Entry 7EN1 (electron microscopy, 3.47 A resolution); this record covers chains A and B.

# Chain A (and B)
Name: Dihydroaeruginoic acid synthetase
Organism: Pseudomonas aeruginosa PAO1
Notes: chain B of this document is another copy of the same molecule, construct and numbering; everything in this record applies to it too
UniProtKB: G3XCV2 (G3XCV2_PSEAE); residue numbers follow UniProt; this construct covers 1-1438
Sequence (1455 residues; numbered 1 to 1455; the number before each row is that of its first residue):
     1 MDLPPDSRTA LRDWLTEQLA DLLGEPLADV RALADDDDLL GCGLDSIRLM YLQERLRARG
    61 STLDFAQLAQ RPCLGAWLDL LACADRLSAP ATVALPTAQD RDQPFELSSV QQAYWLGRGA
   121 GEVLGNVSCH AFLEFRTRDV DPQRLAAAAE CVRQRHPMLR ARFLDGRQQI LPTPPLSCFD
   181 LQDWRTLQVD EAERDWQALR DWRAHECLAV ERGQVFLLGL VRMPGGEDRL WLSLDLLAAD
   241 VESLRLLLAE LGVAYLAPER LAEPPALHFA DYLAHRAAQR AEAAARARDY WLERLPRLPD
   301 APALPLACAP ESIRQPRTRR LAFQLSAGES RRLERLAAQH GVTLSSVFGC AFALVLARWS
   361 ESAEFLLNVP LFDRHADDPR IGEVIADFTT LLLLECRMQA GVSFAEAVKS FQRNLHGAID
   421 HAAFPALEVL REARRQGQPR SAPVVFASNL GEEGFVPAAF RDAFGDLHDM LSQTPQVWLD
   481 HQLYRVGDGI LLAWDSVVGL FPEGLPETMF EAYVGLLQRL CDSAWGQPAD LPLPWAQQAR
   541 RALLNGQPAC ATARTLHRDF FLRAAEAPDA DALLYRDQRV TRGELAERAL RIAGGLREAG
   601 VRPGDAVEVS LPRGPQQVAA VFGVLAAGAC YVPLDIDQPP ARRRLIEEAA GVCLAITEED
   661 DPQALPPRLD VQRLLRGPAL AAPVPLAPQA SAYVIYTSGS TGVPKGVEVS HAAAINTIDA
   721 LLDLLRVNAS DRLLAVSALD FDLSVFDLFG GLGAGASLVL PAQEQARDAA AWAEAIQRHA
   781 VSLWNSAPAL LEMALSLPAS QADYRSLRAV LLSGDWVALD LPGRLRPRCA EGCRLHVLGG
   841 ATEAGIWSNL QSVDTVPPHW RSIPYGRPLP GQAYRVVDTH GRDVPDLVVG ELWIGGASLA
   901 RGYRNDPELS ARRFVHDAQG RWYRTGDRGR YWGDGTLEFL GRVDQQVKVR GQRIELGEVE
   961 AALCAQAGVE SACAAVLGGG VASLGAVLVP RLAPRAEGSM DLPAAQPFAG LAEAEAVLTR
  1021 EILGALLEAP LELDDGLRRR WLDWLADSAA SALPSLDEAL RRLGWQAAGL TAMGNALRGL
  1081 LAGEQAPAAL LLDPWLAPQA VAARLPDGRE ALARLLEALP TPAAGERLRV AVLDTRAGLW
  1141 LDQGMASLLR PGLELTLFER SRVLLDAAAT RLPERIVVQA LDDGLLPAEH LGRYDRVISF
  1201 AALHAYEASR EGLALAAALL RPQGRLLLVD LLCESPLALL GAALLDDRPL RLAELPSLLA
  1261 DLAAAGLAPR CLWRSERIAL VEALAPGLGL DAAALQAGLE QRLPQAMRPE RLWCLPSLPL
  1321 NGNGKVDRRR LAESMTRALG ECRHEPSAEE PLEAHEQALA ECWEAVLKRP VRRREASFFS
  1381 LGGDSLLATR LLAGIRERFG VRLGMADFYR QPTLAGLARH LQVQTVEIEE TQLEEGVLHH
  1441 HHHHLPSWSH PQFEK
Disordered / not traced: 1-98, 1341-1347, 1426-1455 (chain B: 1-6, 1341-1455)
Construct notes: expression tag (1439-1455)
Covalent attachments: 4'-phosphopantetheine (PNS) linked to S1385
Small-molecule neighbours:
  - adenosine monophosphate / cysteine: F741, D742, S813, G814, D815, W816, V837, L838, G839, G840, A841, T842, E843, I846, Y865, D927, F939, R942, N1323, K1325
  - J9F / 4'-phosphopantetheine: V110, A113, Y114, L116, E122, C129, H130, A131, L236, V241, N368, P370, T389, L391, L427, L430, R431, R434, V445, A447, M470, S472, T474, P475, Q476, V477, D480, Q482, Y484, D1384, L1386, Y1409
Swiss-Prot annotation at these positions:
  - modified residue (O-(pantetheine 4'-phosphoryl)serine): S46, S1385
Reported in the primary citation:
  - binding site for 4'-phosphopantetheine: N368
  - binding site for the ligand J9F: Y114, S472, T474, D480, Q482
  - contacts within the chain: S472-D480 (hydrogen bond)
  - conformationally variable residues (domain motion, side-chain flip): Y114, F372, S472, T474, D944
  - catalytic residues: N368, T474, D480, Q482
  - binding site for cysteine: F741, D742, L743, S813, G814, A841, T842, I846, W847, K1325
  - binding site for adenosine monophosphate: K1325
  - mutagenesis - Y114A, N368A, S472A, T474A, Q482A: decreased catalytic activity on heterocyclic product
  - mutagenesis - D480A: abolished catalytic activity (peptide formation activity)
  - mutagenesis - F372A: decreased catalytic activity
  - catalytic residues: H1204, E1234 (proposed by the authors, not directly observed)

# How chain A and chain B interact
Contacting residue pairs - 98 pairs, chain A then chain B:
  F323(A) - A687(B)  hydrophobic
  F323(A) - Q689(B)
  S326(A) - P603(B)
  S326(A) - G604(B)
  S326(A) - D605(B)
  A327(A) - R602(B)
  A327(A) - D605(B)
  E329(A) - R901(B)  salt bridge
  R332(A) - E708(B)  salt bridge
  R332(A) - R901(B)
  R332(A) - R904(B)
  R332(A) - N905(B)
  D488(A) - R602(B)  salt bridge
  E511(A) - Q689(B)
  V514(A) - Q689(B)
  Q518(A) - Q689(B)  hydrogen bond (side chain-backbone)
  Q518(A) - A690(B)
  Q518(A) - R901(B)  hydrogen bond
  R519(A) - H916(B)  hydrogen bond
  D522(A) - E708(B)
  D522(A) - R901(B)  salt bridge
  D522(A) - Y903(B)
  D522(A) - P907(B)
  D522(A) - S910(B)  hydrogen bond (backbone-side chain)
  S523(A) - P907(B)
  S523(A) - S910(B)
  S523(A) - A911(B)  hydrogen bond (side chain-backbone)
  A524(A) - P907(B)  hydrogen bond (backbone-backbone)
  A524(A) - E908(B)
  Q527(A) - H916(B)
  P528(A) - H916(B)
  P532(A) - G920(B)
  P532(A) - R921(B)
  W535(A) - N545(B)
  W535(A) - G871(B)  hydrogen bond (side chain-backbone)
  W535(A) - A873(B)  hydrophobic
  W535(A) - G896(B)
  W535(A) - A897(B)
  W535(A) - Q919(B)
  W535(A) - W922(B)  hydrophobic
  Q538(A) - Q919(B)  hydrogen bond (side chain-backbone)
  Q538(A) - G920(B)
  A539(A) - G546(B)
  A542(A) - A542(B)
  A542(A) - L543(B)
  A542(A) - G546(B)
  L543(A) - A542(B)
  L543(A) - L543(B)
  L543(A) - G546(B)
  L543(A) - Q547(B)
  N545(A) - W535(B)
  G546(A) - A539(B)
  G546(A) - A542(B)
  G546(A) - L543(B)
  Q547(A) - L543(B)
  P548(A) - L543(B)  hydrophobic
  R602(A) - A327(B)
  R602(A) - D488(B)  salt bridge
  P603(A) - S326(B)
  G604(A) - S326(B)
  A687(A) - F323(B)  hydrophobic
  Q689(A) - F323(B)
  Q689(A) - E511(B)
  Q689(A) - V514(B)
  Q689(A) - Q518(B)  hydrogen bond (backbone-side chain)
  A690(A) - F323(B)
  A690(A) - Q518(B)
  E708(A) - R332(B)  salt bridge
  E708(A) - D522(B)
  G871(A) - W535(B)  hydrogen bond (backbone-side chain)
  A873(A) - W535(B)  hydrophobic
  G896(A) - W535(B)
  A897(A) - W535(B)
  R901(A) - E329(B)  salt bridge
  R901(A) - R332(B)
  R901(A) - Q518(B)  hydrogen bond
  R901(A) - D522(B)  salt bridge
  R904(A) - R332(B)
  N905(A) - R332(B)
  P907(A) - D522(B)
  P907(A) - S523(B)
  P907(A) - A524(B)  hydrogen bond (backbone-backbone)
  E908(A) - A524(B)
  S910(A) - D522(B)  hydrogen bond (side chain-backbone)
  S910(A) - S523(B)
  A911(A) - S523(B)  hydrogen bond (backbone-side chain)
  A911(A) - A524(B)
  H916(A) - R519(B)
  H916(A) - Q527(B)
  H916(A) - P528(B)
  A918(A) - Q919(B)  hydrogen bond (backbone-side chain)
  Q919(A) - W535(B)
  Q919(A) - Q538(B)  hydrogen bond (backbone-side chain)
  Q919(A) - A918(B)
  G920(A) - P532(B)
  G920(A) - Q538(B)
  R921(A) - P532(B)
  W922(A) - W535(B)  hydrophobic
Also at the interface, not in a pair above, chain A (59 interface residues in all): R335, L336, Q339, C521, R540, D605, S691, G902, Y903, D906
Also at the interface, not in a pair above, chain B (61 interface residues in all): R335, L336, C521, R540, P548, S691, Q872, R875, G902, D906, D917

# Overview
Chain A and chain B form an interface of 59 and 61 residues respectively; the contacts include 16 hydrogen
bonds and 8 salt bridges. Among the polar pairs are E329(A)-R901(B), R332(A)-E708(B) and D488(A)-R602(B). From
the paper: catalytic residues N368(A), T474(A) and D480(A) among others; Y114A, N368A and S472A of chain A,
among others, reduce catalytic activity on heterocyclic product; 7 substitutions were tested in all.
Both chains are Dihydroaeruginoic acid synthetase (Pseudomonas aeruginosa PAO1). Entry 7EN1 (Pyochelin
synthetase, a dimeric nonribosomal peptide synthetase elongation module-after-condensation) was determined by
electron microscopy (same publication as 7EMY and 7EN2).
